3NC5 - chain A; structure by X-ray diffraction, 2.90 A resolution.

== Chain A ==
Name: Cytochrome P450 cypX
Source organism: Bacillus subtilis
Notes: EC 1.14.-.-
UniProt: O34926 (CYPX_BACSU); residues 1-405 here = UniProt positions 1-405
Sequence (441 residues; numbered -35 to 405; the number before each row is that of its first residue; numbers below 1 keep their minus sign (Met-35 is residue -35)):
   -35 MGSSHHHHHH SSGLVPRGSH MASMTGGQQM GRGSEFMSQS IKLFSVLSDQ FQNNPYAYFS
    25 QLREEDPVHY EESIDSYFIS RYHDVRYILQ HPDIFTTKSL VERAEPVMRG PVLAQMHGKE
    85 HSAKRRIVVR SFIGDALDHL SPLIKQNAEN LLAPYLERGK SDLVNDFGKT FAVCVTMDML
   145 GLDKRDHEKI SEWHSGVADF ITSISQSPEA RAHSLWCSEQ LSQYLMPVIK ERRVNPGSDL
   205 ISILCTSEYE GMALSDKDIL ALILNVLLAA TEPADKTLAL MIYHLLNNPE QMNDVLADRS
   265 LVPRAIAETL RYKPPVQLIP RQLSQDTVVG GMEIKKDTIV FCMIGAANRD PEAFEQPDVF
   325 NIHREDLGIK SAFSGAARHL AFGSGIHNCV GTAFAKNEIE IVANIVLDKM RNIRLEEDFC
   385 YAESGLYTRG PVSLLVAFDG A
Not modelled in the structure: -35 to 5, 74-85, 214-215, 404-405
Differences from the reference sequence: expression tag (-35 to 0); engineered mutation Thr356 (Ala in O34926)
Ion coordination: Mg2+ site 1: Asp163, Thr166; Mg2+ site 2 near Gln281 (its only coordinating residue here); heme Fe near Cys353 (its only coordinating residue here)
Ligand contacts: heme (HEM): Leu53, Lys62, Leu64, Arg90, Ile97, Met143, Asn229, Val230, Ala233, Ala234, Pro237, Ala238, Thr241, Leu274, Pro279, Val280, Ile283, Arg285, Ala345, Phe346, Gly347, His351, Asn352, Cys353, Val354, Gly355, Phe358, Ala359, Glu362

== Summary ==
Chain A binds heme. The Mg2+ site 1 is built by Asp163 and Thr166.
Chain A is Cytochrome P450 cypX (Bacillus subtilis); the structure, CYP134A1 structure with an open substrate
binding loop, was determined by X-ray diffraction, deposited together with 3NC3, 3NC6 and 3NC7.
